1T7Y - chain A; structure by X-ray diffraction, 2.80 A resolution.

[Chain A]
Molecule: Zinc-alpha-2-glycoprotein
Source organism: Homo sapiens
UniProt: P25311 (ZA2G_HUMAN); residues 1-278 here correspond to UniProt positions 18-295 (UniProt number = residue number + 17)
Chain sequence (278 residues; row label = number of the first residue in the row):
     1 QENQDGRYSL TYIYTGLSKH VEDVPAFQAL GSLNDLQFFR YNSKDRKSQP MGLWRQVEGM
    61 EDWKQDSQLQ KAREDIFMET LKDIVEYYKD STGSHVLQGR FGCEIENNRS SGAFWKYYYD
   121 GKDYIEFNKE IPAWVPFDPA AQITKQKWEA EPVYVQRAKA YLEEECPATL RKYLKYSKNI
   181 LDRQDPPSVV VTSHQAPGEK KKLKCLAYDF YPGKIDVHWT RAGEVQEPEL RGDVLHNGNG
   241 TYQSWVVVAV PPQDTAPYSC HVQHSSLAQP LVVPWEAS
Disordered / not traced: 1-4, 278
Disulfides: C205-C260
Covalent attachments: N-acetylglucosamine (NAG) linked to N108, N239
Construct notes: engineered mutation K89 (Asn106 in P25311), T92 (Asn109 in P25311)
Swiss-Prot annotation at these positions:
  - modified residue: Q4 (Pyrrolidone carboxylic acid)

[Summary]
Covalently linked N-acetylglucosamine: at N108 and N239.
Chain A is Zinc-alpha-2-glycoprotein (Homo sapiens); the structure, Zn-alpha-2-glycoprotein; baculo-ZAG PEG
200, no glycerol, was determined by X-ray diffraction, deposited together with 1T7V, 1T7W, 1T7X, 1T7Z and
1T80.
